Entry 8JAN (electron microscopy, 3.30 A resolution); this record covers chains a and h of the 30 polymer chains in the assembly.

# Chain a (and h)
Molecule: BplB
From: Escherichia phage P1
Notes: chain h of this document is another copy of the same molecule, construct and numbering; everything in this record applies to it too
UniProt: Q71TM5 (Q71TM5_BPP1); residue numbers follow UniProt; this construct covers 1-169
Chain sequence (169 residues; each row starts with the number of its first residue):
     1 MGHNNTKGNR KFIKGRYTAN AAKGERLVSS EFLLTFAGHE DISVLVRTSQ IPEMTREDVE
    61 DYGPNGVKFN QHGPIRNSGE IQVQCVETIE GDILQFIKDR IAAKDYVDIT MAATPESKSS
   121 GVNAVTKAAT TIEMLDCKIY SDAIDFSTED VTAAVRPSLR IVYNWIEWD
Unresolved in the structure: 1, 169 (chain h: 1-10)

# Chain a / chain h interface
Pairs across the interface (12):
  Ser30(a) - Asn65(h)  hydrogen bond (backbone-backbone)
  Glu31(a) - Asn65(h)
  Val44(a) - Pro64(h)
  Arg47(a) - Asp61(h)  salt bridge
  Arg47(a) - Tyr62(h)  hydrogen bond (side chain-backbone)
  Arg47(a) - Gly63(h)
  Thr114(a) - Asn65(h)
  Val151(a) - Glu57(h)
  Val151(a) - Val59(h)
  Val151(a) - Pro74(h)  hydrophobic
  Thr152(a) - Glu57(h)
  Ala154(a) - Val59(h)  hydrophobic
Also at the interface, not in a pair above, chain a (10 interface residues in all): Val86, Ala153
Also at the interface, not in a pair above, chain h (10 interface residues in all): Asp58, Glu60

# Overview
The chain a/chain h interface involves 10 residues from each chain; the contacts include 2 hydrogen bonds and
1 salt bridge. Polar contacts include Arg47(a)-Asp61(h), Arg47(a)-Tyr62(h) and Ser30(a)-Asn65(h).
Chain a and chain h are both BplB (Escherichia phage P1); the structure, In situ structures of the ultra-long
extended tail of Myoviridae phage P1, was determined by electron microscopy (same publication as 8JAJ).
